2C1V - chains A and B; structure by X-ray diffraction, 1.20 A resolution.

Chain A (and B):
Protein: Di-haem cytochrome C peroxidase
From: Paracoccus pantotrophus
Notes: EC 1.11.1.5; chain B of this document is another copy of the same molecule, construct and numbering; everything in this record applies to it too
Sequence (338 residues; row label = number of the first residue in the row):
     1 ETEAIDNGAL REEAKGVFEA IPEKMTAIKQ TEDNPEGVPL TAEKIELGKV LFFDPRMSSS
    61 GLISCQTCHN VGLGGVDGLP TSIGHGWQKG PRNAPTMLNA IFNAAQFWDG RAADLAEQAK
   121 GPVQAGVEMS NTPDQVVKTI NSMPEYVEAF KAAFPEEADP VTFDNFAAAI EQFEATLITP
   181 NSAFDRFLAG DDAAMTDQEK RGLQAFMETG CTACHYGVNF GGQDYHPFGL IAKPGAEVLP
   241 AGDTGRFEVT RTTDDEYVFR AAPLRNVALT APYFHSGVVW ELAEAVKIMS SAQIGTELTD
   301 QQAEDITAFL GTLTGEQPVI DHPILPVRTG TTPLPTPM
Not modelled in the structure: 1-3
Glycans and other covalent adducts: heme c (HEC) linked to C65, C68, C211, C214
Ion coordination: heme c Fe site 1 near H69 (its only coordinating residue here); Ca2+: N93, T270, P272; heme c Fe site 2: H215, M289
Small-molecule neighbours:
  - heme c (HEC), molecule 1: F52, I63, S64, H69, S82, I83, G84, R92, N93, A94, P95, T96, M97, A100, N103, Q106, F107, W108, R111, L115, Q118, A119, P122, V123, V127, E128, M129, I170, E174, R260
  - heme c (HEC), molecule 2: W108, F206, T209, G210, A213, H215, H226, F228, L230, F259, R260, A261, A262, L264, V267, Y273, F274, H275, L282, A285, V286, M289, S290, Q293, I294, I306, L310

Chain A / chain B interface:
Residue-residue contacts (62; chain A residue first):
  R56(A) - L73(B)
  S60(A) - L79(B)
  S60(A) - W87(B)
  L62(A) - T67(B)
  L62(A) - I83(B)  hydrophobic
  Q66(A) - H322(B)  hydrogen bond
  T67(A) - L62(B)
  N70(A) - H322(B)
  V71(A) - H322(B)
  V71(A) - I324(B)
  G72(A) - H322(B)
  G72(A) - P323(B)
  G72(A) - I324(B)
  G72(A) - L325(B)  hydrogen bond (backbone-backbone)
  L73(A) - R56(B)
  L73(A) - L325(B)  hydrophobic
  G78(A) - P335(B)
  L79(A) - S60(B)
  L79(A) - P335(B)  hydrophobic
  I83(A) - L62(B)
  G84(A) - W87(B)
  G86(A) - W87(B)
  W87(A) - S60(B)
  W87(A) - G84(B)
  W87(A) - G86(B)
  W87(A) - W87(B)
  W87(A) - P337(B)  hydrogen bond (side chain-backbone)
  A268(A) - V327(B)
  L269(A) - V327(B)  hydrophobic
  W280(A) - R328(B)
  W280(A) - L334(B)
  W280(A) - P335(B)
  Q317(A) - I324(B)
  P318(A) - I324(B)
  V319(A) - D321(B)
  I320(A) - I320(B)
  I320(A) - D321(B)
  I320(A) - H322(B)  hydrogen bond (backbone-backbone)
  D321(A) - V319(B)
  D321(A) - I320(B)
  D321(A) - D321(B)
  H322(A) - Q66(B)  hydrogen bond
  H322(A) - N70(B)
  H322(A) - V71(B)
  H322(A) - G72(B)
  H322(A) - I320(B)  hydrogen bond (backbone-backbone)
  P323(A) - G72(B)
  I324(A) - V71(B)
  I324(A) - G72(B)
  I324(A) - Q317(B)
  I324(A) - P318(B)
  L325(A) - G72(B)  hydrogen bond (backbone-backbone)
  L325(A) - L73(B)  hydrophobic
  V327(A) - A268(B)
  V327(A) - L269(B)  hydrophobic
  R328(A) - W280(B)
  G330(A) - E281(B)
  L334(A) - W280(B)
  P335(A) - G78(B)
  P335(A) - L79(B)  hydrophobic
  P335(A) - W280(B)
  P337(A) - W87(B)  hydrogen bond (backbone-side chain)
Also at the interface, not in a pair above, chain A (41 interface residues in all): P55, G61, I63, D77, H85, K89, A271, M338
Also at the interface, not in a pair above, chain B (41 interface residues in all): P55, G61, I63, D77, H85, K89, A271, M338

In short:
Chain A and chain B each contribute 41 residues to their interface; the contacts include 8 hydrogen bonds.
Polar contacts include Q66(A)-H322(B), W87(A)-P337(B) and G72(A)-L325(B). Covalently linked heme c: at C65(A)
and C211(A). The Ca2+ site is built by N93(A), T270(A) and P272(A).
Both chains are Di-haem cytochrome C peroxidase (Paracoccus pantotrophus). Entry 2C1V (CRYSTAL STRUCTURE OF
THE DI-HAEM CYTOCHROME C PEROXIDASE FROM PARACOCCUS PANTOTROPHUS - Mixed VALENCE FORM) was determined by X-ray
diffraction, deposited together with 2C1U.
